PDB entry 4NC1 | X-ray diffraction, 2.61 A resolution | chains A and C of the 3 polymer chains in the assembly

== Chain A ==
Protein: Cell wall-binding repeat protein
Organism: Clostridium difficile
UniProt: D5RWT1 (D5RWT1_CLODI); residues 14-261 here correspond to UniProt positions 1-248 (UniProt number = residue number - 13)
Sequence (261 residues; numbered 1 to 261; the number before each row is that of its first residue):
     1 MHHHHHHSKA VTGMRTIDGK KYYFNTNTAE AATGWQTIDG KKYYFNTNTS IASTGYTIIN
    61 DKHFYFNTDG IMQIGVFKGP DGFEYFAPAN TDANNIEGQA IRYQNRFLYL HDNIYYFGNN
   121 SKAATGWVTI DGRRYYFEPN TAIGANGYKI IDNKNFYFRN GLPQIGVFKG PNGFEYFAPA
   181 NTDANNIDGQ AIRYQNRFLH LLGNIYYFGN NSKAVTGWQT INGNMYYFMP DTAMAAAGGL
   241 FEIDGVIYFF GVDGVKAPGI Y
Disordered / not traced: 1-43, 49, 259-261
Differences from the reference sequence: expression tag (1-13)

== Chain C ==
Protein: A20.1 vhh
Organism: Lama glama
Notes: antibody fragment or engineered binder
Sequence (154 residues; row label = number of the first residue in the row):
     1 QPAMAQAQVQ LVESGGGLAQ AGGSLRLSCA ASGRTFSMDP MAWFRQPPGK EREFVAAGSS
    61 TGRTTYYADS VKGRFTISRD NAKNTVYLQM NSLKPEDTAV YYCAAAPYGA NWYRDEYAYW
   121 GQGTQVTVSS GQAGQGSEQK LISEEDLNHH HHHH
Disordered / not traced: 1-7, 131-154
Disulfides: Cys29-Cys103

== How chain A and chain C interact ==
Contacting residue pairs - 32 pairs, chain A then chain C:
  Ile74(A) - Met38(C)
  Pro88(A) - Arg34(C)
  Pro88(A) - Thr35(C)
  Ala89(A) - Arg34(C)
  Asn90(A) - Gln8(C)
  Asn90(A) - Val9(C)
  Asn90(A) - Gly33(C)  hydrogen bond (side chain-backbone)
  Asn90(A) - Arg34(C)
  Asn90(A) - Tyr119(C)
  Thr91(A) - Arg34(C)  hydrogen bond
  Thr91(A) - Tyr119(C)  hydrogen bond (backbone-side chain)
  Tyr103(A) - Tyr108(C)
  Arg106(A) - Tyr108(C)
  Phe107(A) - Tyr108(C)  hydrogen bond (backbone-backbone)
  Phe107(A) - Gly109(C)
  Phe107(A) - Ala110(C)  hydrophobic
  Tyr109(A) - Met38(C)
  Tyr109(A) - Pro40(C)
  Tyr109(A) - Pro107(C)
  Tyr109(A) - Gly109(C)  hydrogen bond (side chain-backbone)
  Tyr109(A) - Ala110(C)  hydrogen bond (side chain-backbone)
  Tyr109(A) - Asn111(C)
  Tyr109(A) - Trp112(C)
  Leu110(A) - Met38(C)
  His111(A) - Met38(C)  hydrogen bond (backbone-backbone)
  His111(A) - Ser59(C)
  His111(A) - Ser60(C)
  Asp112(A) - Ser59(C)  hydrogen bond
  Asp112(A) - Thr61(C)  hydrogen bond
  Asp112(A) - Arg63(C)
  Asp112(A) - Thr64(C)  hydrogen bond
  Arg159(A) - Tyr66(C)
Other interface residues (no listed pair), chain A (17 interface residues in all): Tyr85, Asn94, Tyr135, Asn160
Other interface residues (no listed pair), chain C (21 interface residues in all): Asp39

== Summary ==
17 residues of chain A face 21 of chain C across their interface, with 10 hydrogen bonds. Among the polar
pairs are Asn90(A)-Gly33(C), Thr91(A)-Arg34(C) and Thr91(A)-Tyr119(C).
Here chain A is Cell wall-binding repeat protein (Clostridium difficile) and chain C is A20.1 vhh (Lama
glama). Entry 4NC1 (Crystal Structure of TcdA-A2 Bound to A20.1 VHH and A26.8 VHH) was determined by X-ray
diffraction together with 4NBX, 4NBY and 4NC0 from the same study.
